Entry 4X4E (X-ray diffraction, 2.80 A resolution); this record covers chains A and F of the 6 polymer chains in the assembly.

# Chain A
Molecule: Regulatory protein
Source organism: Enterobacter sp. RFL1396
UniProt: Q8GGH0 (Q8GGH0_9ENTR); numbering as in UniProt (aligned over 1-79)
Chain sequence (82 residues; each row starts with the number of its first residue; numbers below 1 keep their minus sign (Gly-2 is residue -2)):
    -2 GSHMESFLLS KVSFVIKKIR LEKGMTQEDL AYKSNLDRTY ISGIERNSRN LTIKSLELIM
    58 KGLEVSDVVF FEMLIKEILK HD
Not modelled in the structure: -2 to 1, 78-79
Construct notes: expression tag (-2 to 0)

# Chain F
Molecule: 35-nt DNA strand
Sequence (35 nucleotides; row label = number of the first residue in the row):
     1 ATGTTGACTA TAATCACACG GACTATAAGT CACAT

# Interface between chain A and chain F
Contacting residue pairs (13):
  Leu33(A) - DG29(F)  phosphate contact
  Asp34(A) - DT30(F)  base contact
  Thr36(A) - DT30(F)  base contact
  Thr36(A) - DC31(F)  base contact
  Thr36(A) - DA32(F)  base contact
  Tyr37(A) - DA28(F)  hydrogen bond to the phosphate
  Arg46(A) - DA28(F)  hydrogen bond to the base
  Arg46(A) - DG29(F)  hydrogen bond to the base
  Asn47(A) - DA27(F)  hydrogen bond to the phosphate
  Leu48(A) - DA28(F)  phosphate contact
  Thr49(A) - DA27(F)  phosphate contact
  Thr49(A) - DA28(F)  hydrogen bond to the phosphate
  Ser52(A) - DA28(F)  hydrogen bond to the phosphate

# In short
Chain A and chain F form an interface of 9 and 6 residues respectively; the contacts include 6 hydrogen bonds.
Among the polar pairs are Arg46(A)-DA28(F), Arg46(A)-DG29(F) and Tyr37(A)-DA28(F).
Chain A is Regulatory protein (Enterobacter sp. RFL1396) and chain F is a 35-nt DNA strand; the structure,
RADIATION DAMAGE TO THE NUCLEOPROTEIN COMPLEX C.Esp1396I: DOSE (DWD) 14.4 MGy, was determined by X-ray
diffraction (same publication as 4X4B, 4X4C, 4X4D, 4X4F, 4X4G, 4X4H and 4X4I).
